PDB entry 8IQI | electron microscopy, 3.32 A resolution | chains A and F of the 7 polymer chains in the assembly

# Chain A (and F)
Molecule: Putative primase C962R
Source organism: African swine fever virus BA71V
Notes: chain F of this document is another copy of the same molecule, construct and numbering; everything in this record applies to it too
Reference sequence: A0A0C5B022 (A0A0C5B022_ASF); numbering as in UniProt (aligned over 1-962)
Chain sequence (964 residues; each row starts with the number of its first residue; numbers below 1 keep their minus sign (Gly-1 is residue -1)):
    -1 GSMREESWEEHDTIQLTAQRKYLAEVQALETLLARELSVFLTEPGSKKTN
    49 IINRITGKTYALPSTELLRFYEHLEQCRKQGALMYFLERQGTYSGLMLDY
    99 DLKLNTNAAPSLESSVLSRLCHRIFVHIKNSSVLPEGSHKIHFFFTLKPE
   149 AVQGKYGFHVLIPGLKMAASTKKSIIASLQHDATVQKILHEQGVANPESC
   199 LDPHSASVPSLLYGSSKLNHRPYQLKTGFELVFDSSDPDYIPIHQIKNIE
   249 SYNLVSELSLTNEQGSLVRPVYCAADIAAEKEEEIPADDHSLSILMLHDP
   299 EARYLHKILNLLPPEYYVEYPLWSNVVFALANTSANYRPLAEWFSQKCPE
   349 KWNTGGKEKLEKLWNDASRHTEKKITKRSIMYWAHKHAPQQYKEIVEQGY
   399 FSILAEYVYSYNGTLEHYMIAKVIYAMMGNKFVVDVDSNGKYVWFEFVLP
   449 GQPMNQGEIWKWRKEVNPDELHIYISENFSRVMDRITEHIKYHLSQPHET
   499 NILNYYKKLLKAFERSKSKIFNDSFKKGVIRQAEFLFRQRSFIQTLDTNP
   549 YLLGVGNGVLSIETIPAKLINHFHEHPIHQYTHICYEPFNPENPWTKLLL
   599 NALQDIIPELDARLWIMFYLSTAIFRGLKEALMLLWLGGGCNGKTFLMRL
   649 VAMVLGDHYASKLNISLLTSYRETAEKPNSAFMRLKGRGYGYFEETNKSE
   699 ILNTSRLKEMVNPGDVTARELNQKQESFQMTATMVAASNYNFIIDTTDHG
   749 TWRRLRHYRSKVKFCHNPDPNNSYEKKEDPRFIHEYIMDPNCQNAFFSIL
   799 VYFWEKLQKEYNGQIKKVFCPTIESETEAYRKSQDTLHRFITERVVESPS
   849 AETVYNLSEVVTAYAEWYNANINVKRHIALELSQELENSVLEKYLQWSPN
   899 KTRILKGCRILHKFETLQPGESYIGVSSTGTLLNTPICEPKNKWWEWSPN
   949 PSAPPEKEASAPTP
Disordered / not traced: -1 to 8, 275-283, 919-935, 950-962 (chain F: -1 to 8, 275-284, 719-722, 919-935, 950-962)
Sequence notes: expression tag (-1 to 0)
Metal / ion sites: Mg2+: Thr643 (together with AMP-PNP)
Ligand contacts:
  - AMP-PNP (ANP; phosphoaminophosphonic acid-adenylate ester), molecule 1: Ala600, Asp603, Ile604, Gly638, Cys639, Asn640, Gly641, Lys642, Thr643, Phe644, Asn737, Phe762, Lys775, Glu776, Asp777, Pro778, Phe780, Ile781
  - AMP-PNP (ANP), molecule 2: Asn710, Arg751, Arg752
Reported in the primary citation:
  - binding site for AMP-PNP: Gly638 to Phe644, Asn737, Arg751, Arg752, Phe762, Asp777, Phe780
  - Mg2+ coordination: Thr643
  - mutagenesis - K439A, K525A, R529A, K642A (20-fold), K675A, R717A, N720A, N737A, K873A/R874A: decreased catalytic activity on DNA-3
  - mutagenesis - K642A: abolished catalytic activity on ATP
  - mutagenesis - T643A, E692A, N737A, R751A, R751A/R752A, R752A: decreased catalytic activity on ATP
  - binding site for the 32-nt DNA strand: Lys439, Lys675, Arg717, Asn720
  - mutagenesis - K505A/K506A/K509A/R513A/K517A: decreased catalytic activity
  - conformationally variable residues (order/disorder transition): Ser668 to Asn677, Ala716 to Gln723
  - mutagenesis - K642A: decreased catalytic activity on DNA-4
  - mutagenesis - K642A: abolished catalytic activity on DNA-5

# How chain A and chain F interact
Residue-residue contacts - 56 pairs, chain A then chain F:
  Tyr409(A) - Phe519(F)
  Thr412(A) - Ser516(F)
  Glu414(A) - Phe519(F)
  His415(A) - Phe519(F)
  His415(A) - Asn520(F)
  His415(A) - Asp521(F)  hydrogen bond (side chain-backbone)
  Tyr416(A) - Ile471(F)
  Tyr416(A) - Ser474(F)
  Tyr416(A) - Glu475(F)  hydrogen bond
  Tyr416(A) - Phe519(F)  hydrogen bond (backbone-backbone)
  Tyr416(A) - Lys524(F)
  Lys420(A) - Glu475(F)  salt bridge
  Gly438(A) - Val464(F)
  Tyr440(A) - Asn465(F)
  Tyr440(A) - Asp467(F)  hydrogen bond
  Arg529(A) - Asp521(F)  salt bridge
  Gln530(A) - Asp521(F)  hydrogen bond
  Gln530(A) - Lys524(F)  hydrogen bond
  Phe533(A) - Asn465(F)
  Phe533(A) - Asp467(F)
  Phe533(A) - His470(F)
  Phe533(A) - Ile471(F)
  Arg536(A) - Asp467(F)  salt bridge
  Arg538(A) - Pro451(F)
  Arg538(A) - Arg461(F)
  Arg538(A) - Glu463(F)  salt bridge
  Ser539(A) - Asn453(F)  hydrogen bond (backbone-side chain)
  Lys627(A) - His782(F)
  Thr672(A) - Ser678(F)
  Ala673(A) - Ser678(F)  hydrogen bond (backbone-side chain)
  Glu674(A) - Glu718(F)
  Thr702(A) - Asn695(F)
  Ser703(A) - Lys696(F)  hydrogen bond
  Lys706(A) - Glu693(F)  salt bridge
  Asp713(A) - Arg647(F)  salt bridge
  Asp713(A) - Lys660(F)
  Gln727(A) - Met786(F)
  Asp746(A) - Glu693(F)
  Asp746(A) - Asn695(F)
  Leu878(A) - Asn739(F)
  Gln882(A) - Asn737(F)
  Gln882(A) - Tyr738(F)
  Gln882(A) - Asn739(F)  hydrogen bond
  Glu885(A) - Gly638(F)
  Glu885(A) - Tyr738(F)
  Asn886(A) - Tyr738(F)  hydrogen bond
  Glu890(A) - Gly638(F)
  Glu890(A) - Lys761(F)
  Glu890(A) - Cys763(F)
  Lys891(A) - Asn765(F)
  Lys891(A) - Pro766(F)
  Lys891(A) - Asp767(F)  salt bridge
  Trp895(A) - Lys759(F)  hydrogen bond (side chain-backbone)
  Trp895(A) - Tyr772(F)
  Lys899(A) - Tyr772(F)
  Arg901(A) - Gly638(F)
Also at the interface, not in a pair above, chain A (40 interface residues in all): Asn410, Met417, Val434, Gly526, Leu626, Glu628, Thr744
Also at the interface, not in a pair above, chain F (42 interface residues in all): Met452, Ser478, Glu512, Lys515, Gly637, Ser758

# Summary
40 residues of chain A and 42 residues of chain F are in contact, with 12 hydrogen bonds and 7 salt bridges.
Among the polar pairs are Lys420(A)-Glu475(F), Arg529(A)-Asp521(F) and Arg536(A)-Asp467(F). From the paper: a
binding site for AMP-PNP at Gly638(A), Asn737(A) and Arg751(A) among others; K439A, K525A and R529A of chain
A, among others, reduce catalytic activity on DNA-3; 15 substitutions were tested in all.
Chain A and chain F are both Putative primase C962R (African swine fever virus BA71V); the structure,
Structure of Full-Length AsfvPrimPol in Complex-Form, was determined by electron microscopy (same publication
as 8IQB, 8IQC, 8IQD and 8IQH).
